PDB entry 8J62 | electron microscopy, 2.50 A resolution | chains A and H of the 12 polymer chains in the assembly

# Chain A
Name: APOBEC3G
Source organism: Homo sapiens
Sequence (371 residues; numbered -3 to 367; the number before each row is that of its first residue; numbers below 1 keep their minus sign (Gly-3 is residue -3)):
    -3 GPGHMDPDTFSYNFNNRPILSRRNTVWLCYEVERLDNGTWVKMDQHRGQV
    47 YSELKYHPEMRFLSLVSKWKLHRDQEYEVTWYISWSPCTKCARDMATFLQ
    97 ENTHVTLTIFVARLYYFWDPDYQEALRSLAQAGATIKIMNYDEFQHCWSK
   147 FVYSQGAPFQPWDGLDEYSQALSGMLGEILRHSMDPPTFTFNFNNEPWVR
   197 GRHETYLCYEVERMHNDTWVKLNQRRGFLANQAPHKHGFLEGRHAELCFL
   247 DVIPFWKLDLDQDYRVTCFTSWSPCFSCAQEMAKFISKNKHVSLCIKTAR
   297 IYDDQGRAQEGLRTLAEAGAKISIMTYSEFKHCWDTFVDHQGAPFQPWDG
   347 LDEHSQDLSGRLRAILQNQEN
Not modelled in the structure: -3 to -2, 179-367
Ion coordination: Zn2+: His53, Cys84, Cys87

# Chain H
Name: Core binding factor beta
Source organism: Homo sapiens
UniProtKB: Q13951 (PEBB_HUMAN); residues 1-156 here = UniProt positions 1-156
Sequence (156 residues; row label = number of the first residue in the row):
     1 MPRVVPDQRSKFENEEFFRKLSRECEIKYTGFRDRPHEERQARFQNACRD
    51 GRSEIAFVATGTNLSLQFFPASWQGEQRQTPSREYVDLEREAGKVYLKAP
   101 MILNGVCVIWKGWIDLQRLDGMGCLEFDEERAQQEDALAQQAFEEARRRT
   151 REFEDR
Not modelled in the structure: 1-16, 75-82, 129-156
UniProt features mapped onto this chain:
  - natural variant: Pro100 (P100A: In a breast cancer sample)
  - mutagenesis: Arg35 to Arg43 (Abolished ability to promote ubiquitination and degradation of APOBEC3F following interaction with HIV-1 Vif ...), Glu54 (E54K: Abolished ability to promote ubiquitination and degradation of APOBEC3F following interaction with HIV-1 Vif ...)

# Interface between chain A and chain H
Residue-residue contacts (10):
  Trp65(A) with Arg33(H), hydrogen bond (backbone-side chain)
  Lys66(A) with Arg33(H), hydrogen bond (backbone-side chain); Asp34(H), salt bridge
  Leu67(A) with Arg33(H); Asp34(H)
  His68(A) with Arg33(H)
  Arg69(A) with Arg33(H), hydrogen bond (backbone-backbone); Asp34(H); Arg35(H); Pro36(H)
Interface residues without a listed pair, chain A (6 interface residues in all): Asp70
Interface residues without a listed pair, chain H (5 interface residues in all): Arg40

# Summary
6 residues of chain A and 5 residues of chain H are in contact; the contacts include 3 hydrogen bonds and 1
salt bridge. Polar contacts include Lys66(A)-Asp34(H), Trp65(A)-Arg33(H) and Lys66(A)-Arg33(H). UniProt lists
10 mutagenesis sites on chain H.
Chain A is APOBEC3G and chain H is Core binding factor beta, both from Homo sapiens; the structure, Cryo-EM
structure of APOBEC3G-Vif complex, was determined by electron microscopy, deposited together with 8H0I.
